6E4X - chains B and Z of the 3 polymer chains in the assembly; structure by X-ray diffraction, 2.25 A resolution.

Chain B:
Name: Hemagglutinin
From: Influenza A virus (A/Texas/50/2012(H3N2))
Notes: fragment: head domain
UniProt: R4L1D1 (R4L1D1_9INFA); residues 37-319 here correspond to UniProt positions 53-335 (UniProt number = residue number + 16)
Chain sequence (291 residues; each row starts with the number of its first residue):
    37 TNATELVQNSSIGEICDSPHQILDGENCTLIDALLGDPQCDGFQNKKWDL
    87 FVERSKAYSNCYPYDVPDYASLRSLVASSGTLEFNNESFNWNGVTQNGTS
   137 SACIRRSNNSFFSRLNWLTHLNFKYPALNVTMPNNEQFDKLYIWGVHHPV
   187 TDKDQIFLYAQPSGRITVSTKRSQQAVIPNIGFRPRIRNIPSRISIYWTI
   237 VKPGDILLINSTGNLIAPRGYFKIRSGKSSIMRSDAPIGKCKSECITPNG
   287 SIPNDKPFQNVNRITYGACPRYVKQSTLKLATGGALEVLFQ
Not modelled in the structure: 312-327
Construct notes: expression tag (320-327)
Disulfides: Cys52-Cys277, Cys64-Cys76, Cys97-Cys139, Cys281-Cys305
Covalently attached groups: N-acetylglucosamine (NAG) linked to Asn38, Asn133, Asn246; glycan linked to Asn63

Chain Z:
Name: S5V2-29 heavy chain
From: Homo sapiens
Chain sequence (241 residues; numbered 1 to 241; the number before each row is that of its first residue):
     1 QVQLQESGPGLVKPSETLSLTCTVSGGSVSSNIYYWSWIRQTPGKGLEWL
    51 GYFYHSGSSNYNPSLKSRVTISGDMSKNQFSLKLKSVTAADTAIYYCARG
   101 GVENLMLVAVIQEMWYFDLWGRGTLVTVSGASTKGPSVFPLAPSSKSTSG
   151 GTAALGCLVKDYFPEPVTVSWNSGALTSGVHTFPAVLQSSGLYSLSSVVT
   201 VPSSSLGTQTYICNVNHKPSNTKVDKRVEPKSCDKHHHHHH
Not modelled in the structure: 232-241
Disulfides: Cys22-Cys97, Cys157-Cys213

Chain B / chain Z interface:
Contacting residue pairs (23):
  Thr65(B) - Met106(Z)
  Arg90(B) - Ala109(Z)
  Ser91(B) - Val108(Z)
  Ser91(B) - Ala109(Z)
  Ala93(B) - Val108(Z)
  Ala93(B) - Ala109(Z)
  Tyr94(B) - Leu107(Z)  hydrophobic
  Ser95(B) - Leu107(Z)
  Tyr100(B) - Leu105(Z)
  Asp101(B) - Asn104(Z)
  Tyr105(B) - Met106(Z)
  Tyr105(B) - Ile111(Z)  hydrophobic
  Asn216(B) - Ile33(Z)
  Gly218(B) - Ile33(Z)
  Gly218(B) - Tyr34(Z)
  Phe219(B) - Ile33(Z)
  Phe219(B) - Tyr34(Z)  hydrogen bond (backbone-side chain)
  Arg220(B) - Ile33(Z)
  Arg220(B) - Glu103(Z)
  Pro221(B) - Glu103(Z)
  Pro221(B) - Tyr116(Z)
  Arg229(B) - Glu103(Z)  salt bridge
  Arg269(B) - Ala109(Z)
Interface residues without a listed pair, chain B (18 interface residues in all): Ile217, Ile223
Interface residues without a listed pair, chain Z (14 interface residues in all): Ser31, Arg99, Val110
From the paper, about this interface:
  - specific contacts: Arg229(B)-Glu103(Z) (salt bridge)
  - epitope / paratope residues, chain B: Ser91(B), Phe219(B), Pro221(B), Arg229(B)
  - epitope / paratope residues, chain Z: Glu103(Z)

In short:
18 residues of chain B and 14 residues of chain Z are in contact, with 1 hydrogen bond and 1 salt bridge.
Polar pairs include Arg229(B)-Glu103(Z) and Phe219(B)-Tyr34(Z). The authors report a salt bridge between
Arg229(B) and Glu103(Z). The paper reports epitope/paratope residues Ser91(B), Phe219(B) and Glu103(Z) among
others.
Chain B is Hemagglutinin (Influenza A virus (A/Texas/50/2012(H3N2))) and chain Z is S5V2-29 heavy chain (Homo
sapiens); the structure, Human antibody S5V2-29 in complex with influenza hemagglutinin A/Texas/50/2012
(H3N2), was determined by X-ray diffraction.
